Entry 7S4M (electron microscopy, 2.42 A resolution); this record covers chains J and K of the 12 polymer chains in the assembly.

Chain J:
Protein: Particulate methane monooxygenase beta subunit
Organism: Methylocystis sp. ATCC 49242
Amino-acid sequence (244 residues; row label = number of the first residue in the row):
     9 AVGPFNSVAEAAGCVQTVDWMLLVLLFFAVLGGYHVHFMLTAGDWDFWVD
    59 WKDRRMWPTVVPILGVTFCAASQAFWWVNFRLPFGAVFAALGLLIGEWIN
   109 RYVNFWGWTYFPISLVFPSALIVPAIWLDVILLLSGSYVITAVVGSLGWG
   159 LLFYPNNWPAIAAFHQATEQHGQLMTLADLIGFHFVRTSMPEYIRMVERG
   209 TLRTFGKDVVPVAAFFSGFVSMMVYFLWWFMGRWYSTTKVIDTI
Ligand contacts:
  - 1,2-dihexanoyl-sn-glycero-3-phosphocholine (HXG), molecule 1: Arg62, Leu159, Leu160, Tyr162, Pro163, Trp166, Lys215, Val218, Pro219, Ala222
  - 1,2-dihexanoyl-sn-glycero-3-phosphocholine (HXG), molecule 2: Ser143, Gly144, Ser145, Val147, Ile148
  - 1,2-dihexanoyl-sn-glycero-3-phosphocholine (HXG), molecule 3: Tyr146, Val147, Phe234, Leu235, Phe238, Arg241, Trp242

Chain K:
Protein: Ammonia monooxygenase/methane monooxygenase, subunit C family protein
Organism: Methylocystis sp. ATCC 49242
Amino-acid sequence (241 residues; numbered 16 to 256; the number before each row is that of its first residue):
    16 ESVVDLRGMWIGLVLLNVFYLIVRIYEQVFGWRAGLDSFAPEFQTYWMSI
    66 LWTEIPLELVSGLGLAGYLWKTRDRNVDAVTPREEMRRLVVLVQWLVVYG
   116 IAIYWGASFFTEQDGTWHMTVIRDTDFTPSHIIEFYMSYPIYSVIAVGAF
   166 FYAKTRIPYFAHGYSLAFLIVAIGPFMIIPNVGLNEWGHTFWFMEELFVA
   216 PLHWGFVFFGWMALGVFGVVLQILMRIHALVGKEGVKLLTE
Metal / ion sites: Cu ion: Asp129, His133, His146
Ligand contacts:
  - 1,2-dihexanoyl-sn-glycero-3-phosphocholine (HXG), molecule 1: Gly23, Met24, Gly27, Leu80, Tyr83, Leu84, Thr87, Arg102, Val106, Gln109, Trp110, Val113, Ile160, Tyr167, Arg171
  - 1,2-dihexanoyl-sn-glycero-3-phosphocholine (HXG), molecule 2: Ala81, Trp85, Phe165, Phe166, Lys169, Tyr179, Leu184, Ile188

How chain J and chain K interact:
Pairs across the interface (150):
  Val10(J) - Glu249(K)
  Val10(J) - Gly250(K)
  Gly11(J) - Leu245(K)
  Gly11(J) - Val246(K)
  Gly11(J) - Gly247(K)  hydrogen bond (backbone-backbone)
  Gly11(J) - Glu249(K)  hydrogen bond (backbone-side chain)
  Pro12(J) - Pro97(K)
  Pro12(J) - Arg98(K)  hydrogen bond (backbone-side chain)
  Pro12(J) - Met101(K)  hydrophobic
  Pro12(J) - Leu245(K)
  Pro12(J) - Val246(K)
  Phe13(J) - Arg98(K)
  Phe13(J) - Met101(K)  hydrophobic
  Phe13(J) - Val246(K)  hydrophobic
  Asn14(J) - Arg98(K)
  Val16(J) - Leu254(K)  hydrophobic
  Glu18(J) - Arg98(K)  salt bridge
  Cys22(J) - Val18(K)  hydrophobic
  Cys22(J) - Val19(K)  hydrophobic
  Thr25(J) - Val19(K)
  Thr25(J) - Leu21(K)
  Met29(J) - Leu21(K)  hydrophobic
  Met29(J) - Met24(K)  hydrophobic
  Met29(J) - Val108(K)  hydrophobic
  Met29(J) - Gln109(K)
  Met29(J) - Val112(K)
  Leu30(J) - Leu239(K)  hydrophobic
  Leu33(J) - Leu111(K)
  Leu33(J) - Val112(K)  hydrophobic
  Leu33(J) - Val231(K)  hydrophobic
  Leu33(J) - Val235(K)  hydrophobic
  Leu34(J) - Val231(K)  hydrophobic
  Leu34(J) - Phe232(K)  hydrophobic
  Leu34(J) - Val235(K)  hydrophobic
  Phe36(J) - Gly115(K)
  Phe36(J) - Ile116(K)  hydrophobic
  Phe36(J) - Tyr119(K)  hydrophobic
  Ala37(J) - Ile118(K)  hydrophobic
  Ala37(J) - Ala228(K)
  Val38(J) - Phe232(K)  hydrophobic
  Leu39(J) - Tyr119(K)  hydrophobic
  Leu39(J) - Ser123(K)
  Gly40(J) - Ile118(K)
  Gly41(J) - Gly225(K)
  Gly41(J) - Ala228(K)
  His43(J) - Ser123(K)  hydrogen bond
  His43(J) - Glu127(K)  salt bridge
  Val44(J) - Ala122(K)
  Val44(J) - Phe221(K)
  His45(J) - Val222(K)
  His45(J) - Trp226(K)  hydrogen bond
  Met47(J) - Thr126(K)
  Met47(J) - Glu127(K)  hydrogen bond (side chain-backbone)
  Met47(J) - Phe213(K)  hydrophobic
  Leu48(J) - Phe213(K)
  Leu48(J) - Val214(K)
  Leu48(J) - His218(K)
  Leu48(J) - Trp219(K)
  Leu48(J) - Phe221(K)  hydrophobic
  Leu48(J) - Val222(K)  hydrophobic
  Thr49(J) - Val214(K)
  Thr49(J) - Trp219(K)
  Thr49(J) - Val222(K)
  Gly51(J) - Val214(K)
  Asp52(J) - Glu211(K)
  Asp52(J) - Leu212(K)
  Asp52(J) - Phe213(K)  hydrogen bond (side chain-backbone)
  Trp53(J) - Val214(K)  hydrophobic
  Phe55(J) - Glu127(K)
  Trp56(J) - Met134(K)  hydrophobic
  Trp59(J) - Leu212(K)  hydrophobic
  Phe76(J) - Trp226(K)
  Phe76(J) - Leu229(K)  hydrophobic
  Ala79(J) - Leu229(K)  hydrophobic
  Ala79(J) - Phe232(K)
  Phe83(J) - Phe232(K)  hydrophobic
  Phe83(J) - Val235(K)  hydrophobic
  Phe83(J) - Leu236(K)  hydrophobic
  Asn87(J) - Leu236(K)
  Phe88(J) - Leu239(K)  hydrophobic
  Glu105(J) - Glu127(K)
  Ile107(J) - Tyr119(K)
  Asn108(J) - Ser123(K)
  Asn108(J) - Phe124(K)  hydrogen bond (side chain-backbone)
  Asn108(J) - Glu127(K)  hydrogen bond
  Asn108(J) - Gln128(K)
  Arg109(J) - Glu127(K)  salt bridge
  Val111(J) - Arg39(K)  hydrogen bond (backbone-side chain)
  Val111(J) - Phe124(K)  hydrophobic
  Asn112(J) - Arg39(K)  hydrogen bond
  Asn112(J) - Phe124(K)
  Asn112(J) - Gln128(K)
  Asn112(J) - Thr131(K)
  Phe113(J) - Glu127(K)
  Phe113(J) - Thr131(K)
  Gly115(J) - Gln43(K)
  Trp116(J) - Arg39(K)
  Trp116(J) - Glu42(K)  hydrogen bond (side chain-backbone)
  Trp116(J) - Gln43(K)
  Trp116(J) - Trp47(K)
  Trp116(J) - Gln128(K)
  Trp116(J) - Trp132(K)  hydrophobic
  Thr117(J) - Thr131(K)  hydrogen bond
  Thr117(J) - Thr135(K)
  Tyr118(J) - Gln43(K)
  Phe119(J) - Thr131(K)
  Arg195(J) - Met134(K)
  Thr196(J) - His133(K)
  Thr196(J) - Met134(K)  hydrogen bond (backbone-backbone)
  Thr196(J) - Thr135(K)
  Thr196(J) - Val136(K)  hydrogen bond (side chain-backbone)
  Ser197(J) - His133(K)  hydrogen bond (side chain-backbone)
  Ser197(J) - Met134(K)
  Ser197(J) - Val136(K)
  Ser197(J) - Glu211(K)
  Met198(J) - Met134(K)  hydrophobic
  Tyr201(J) - Glu210(K)  hydrogen bond
  Ile202(J) - Glu210(K)
  Ile202(J) - Leu212(K)  hydrophobic
  Trp236(J) - Trp226(K)
  Trp236(J) - Leu229(K)  hydrophobic
  Tyr243(J) - Trp226(K)  hydrogen bond (side chain-backbone)
  Tyr243(J) - Met227(K)
  Tyr243(J) - Leu229(K)  hydrophobic
  Tyr243(J) - Gly230(K)
  Tyr243(J) - Phe232(K)
  Tyr243(J) - Gly233(K)  hydrogen bond (backbone-backbone)
  Ser244(J) - Phe232(K)
  Ser244(J) - Gly233(K)
  Ser244(J) - Leu236(K)
  Thr245(J) - Ala182(K)
  Thr245(J) - Gly233(K)
  Thr246(J) - Tyr174(K)  hydrogen bond (backbone-side chain)
  Thr246(J) - Gln237(K)  hydrogen bond (backbone-side chain)
  Thr246(J) - Met240(K)
  Lys247(J) - Ser180(K)
  Lys247(J) - Leu181(K)  hydrogen bond (backbone-backbone)
  Lys247(J) - Gln237(K)
  Val248(J) - Tyr174(K)
  Val248(J) - Gly178(K)
  Val248(J) - Tyr179(K)
  Val248(J) - Ser180(K)
  Val248(J) - Gln237(K)
  Ile249(J) - Gly178(K)
  Ile249(J) - Tyr179(K)  hydrogen bond (backbone-backbone)
  Ile249(J) - Leu184(K)  hydrophobic
  Asp250(J) - Tyr179(K)
  Thr251(J) - Tyr179(K)
  Ile252(J) - Tyr179(K)  hydrophobic
  Ile252(J) - Leu184(K)  hydrophobic
Also at the interface, not in a pair above, chain J (73 interface residues in all): Val26, Val32, Ser80, Gly104, Pro199, Met204, Met239, Gly240
Also at the interface, not in a pair above, chain K (73 interface residues in all): Gly46, Val105, Gly130, Ile137, Ile185, Ile242

Summary:
Chain J and chain K each contribute 73 residues to their interface; the contacts include 23 hydrogen bonds and
3 salt bridges. Polar contacts include Glu18(J)-Arg98(K), His43(J)-Glu127(K) and Arg109(J)-Glu127(K). Ligands
of chain J: 3 copies of 1,2-dihexanoyl-sn-glycero-3-phosphocholine. Ligands of chain K:
1,2-dihexanoyl-sn-glycero-3-phosphocholine.
Here chain J is Particulate methane monooxygenase beta subunit and chain K is Ammonia monooxygenase/methane
monooxygenase, subunit C family protein, both from Methylocystis sp. ATCC 49242. Entry 7S4M (CryoEM structure
of Methylocystis sp. str. Rockwell pMMO in a POPC nanodisc at 2.42 Angstrom resolution) was determined by
electron microscopy together with 7S4H, 7S4I, 7S4J, 7S4K, 7S4L, 7T4O and 7T4P from the same study.
